PDB entry 4NDG | X-ray diffraction, 2.54 A resolution | chains A and D of the 3 polymer chains in the assembly

# Chain A
Molecule: Aprataxin
From: Homo sapiens
Reference sequence: Q7Z2E3 (APTX_HUMAN); residues 165-342 here correspond to UniProt positions 179-356 (UniProt number = residue number + 14)
Sequence (182 residues; row label = number of the first residue in the row):
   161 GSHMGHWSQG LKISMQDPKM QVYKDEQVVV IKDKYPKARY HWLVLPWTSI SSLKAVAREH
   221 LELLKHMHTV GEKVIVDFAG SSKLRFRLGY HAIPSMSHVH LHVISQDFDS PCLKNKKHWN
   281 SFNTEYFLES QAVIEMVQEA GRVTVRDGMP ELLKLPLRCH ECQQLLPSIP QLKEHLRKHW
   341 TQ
Not modelled in the structure: 161-163, 342
Differences from the reference sequence: expression tag (161-164)
Metal / ion sites: adenosine-5'-vanadate V: His260 (shared with G1(D) of chain D); Zn2+: Cys319, Cys322, His335, His339
Ligand contacts: adenosine-5'-vanadate (V5A): Gly170, Leu171, Ser174, Ile191, Lys192, Asp193, Lys194, Tyr195, Lys197, His201, Leu203, His251, Pro254, Ser255, Met256, His260, His262
Curated features (UniProtKB/Swiss-Prot):
  - zinc finger: Leu317 to His339 (C2H2-type)
  - region (Interaction with DNA substrate): Asp193 to Lys197, Ser255, Met256
  - motif: His258 to His262 (Histidine triad motif)
  - active site: His260 (Tele-AMP-histidine intermediate)
  - site (Interaction with DNA substrate): Ser174, His251, His262, Lys277
What the authors report for this chain:
  - binding site for adenosine-5'-vanadate: Ser255, Met256, His260
  - catalytic residues: His201, His251, Ser255, Met256, His260, His262
  - contacts within the chain: His201-His262
  - disease-associated variants - K197Q: decreased catalytic activity on 5'-AMPRNA:DNA
  - disease-associated variants - K197Q: decreased catalytic activity on 5'-AMPSSB
  - disease-associated variants - D185E, A198V, P206L, G231E, R247*, V263G, D267G, W279*, W279R, R306*: decreased stability (proposed by the authors, not directly observed)
  - disease-associated variants - H201Q, H201R (proposed by the authors, not directly observed)

# Chain D
Molecule: 10-nt DNA/RNA hybrid strand
Sequence (10 nucleotides; numbered 1 to 10; the number before each row is that of its first residue):
     1 GTTATGATTC
Metal / ion sites: adenosine-5'-vanadate V: G1 (shared with His260(A) of chain A)

# How chain A and chain D interact
Pairs across the interface (13):
  Trp167(A) with G1(D), stacking on the base
  Tyr195(A) with DT2(D), sugar contact
  Lys197(A) with G1(D), phosphate contact; DT2(D), salt bridge to the phosphate
  His251(A) with G1(D), salt bridge to the phosphate
  Ile253(A) with G1(D), phosphate contact
  Pro254(A) with G1(D), phosphate contact
  Ser255(A) with G1(D), hydrogen bond to the phosphate
  Met256(A) with G1(D), sugar contact
  His262(A) with G1(D), salt bridge to the phosphate
  Lys274(A) with DT3(D), salt bridge to the phosphate
  Lys277(A) with G1(D), salt bridge to the phosphate
  His278(A) with DT2(D), salt bridge to the phosphate
Other interface residues (no listed pair), chain A (13 interface residues in all): His260

# Overview
13 residues of chain A face 3 of chain D across their interface, with 1 hydrogen bond, 6 salt bridges and 1
aromatic stacking contact. Polar pairs include Ser255(A)-G1(D), Lys197(A)-DT2(D) and His251(A)-G1(D). From the
paper: catalytic residues His201(A), His251(A) and Ser255(A) among others; D185E, A198V and P206L of chain A,
among others, reduce stability; 11 substitutions were tested in all.
Here chain A is Aprataxin (Homo sapiens) and chain D is a 10-nt DNA/RNA hybrid strand. Entry 4NDG (Human
Aprataxin (Aptx) bound to RNA-DNA and Zn - adenosine vanadate transition state mimic complex) was determined
by X-ray diffraction (same publication as 4NDF, 4NDH and 4NDI).
